Entry 4OWB (X-ray diffraction, 1.69 A resolution); this record covers chain A.

# Chain A
Molecule: Lysozyme C
From: Gallus gallus
Notes: EC 3.2.1.17
UniProt: P00698 (LYSC_CHICK); residues 1-129 here correspond to UniProt positions 19-147 (UniProt number = residue number + 18)
Chain sequence (129 residues; numbered 1 to 129; the number before each row is that of its first residue):
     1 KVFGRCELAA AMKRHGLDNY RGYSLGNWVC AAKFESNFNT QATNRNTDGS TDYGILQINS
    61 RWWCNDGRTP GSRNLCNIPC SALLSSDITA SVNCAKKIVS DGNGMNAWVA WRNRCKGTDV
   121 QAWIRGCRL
Disulfide bonds: C6-C127, C30-C115, C64-C80, C76-C94
Bound ions: platinum (II) ion site 1: R14, H15; platinum (II) ion site 2 near H15 (its only coordinating residue here); Na+: S60, C64, S72, R73
Residues lining bound ligands: 2-methylprop-1-ene (MEB): A10, A11, R14
Curated features (UniProtKB/Swiss-Prot):
  - active site: E35, D52
  - binding site (substrate): D101

# Summary
Bound to chain A: 2-methylprop-1-ene. The platinum (II) ion site 1 is built by R14 and H15. S60, C64, S72 and
R73 coordinate Na+. From UniProt: active-site residues E35 and D52 and substrate-binding residue D101.
Chain A is Lysozyme C (Gallus gallus); the structure, Cisplatin binding to HEWL under sodium bromide
crystallisation conditions, was determined by X-ray diffraction together with 4OWA from the same study.
